Entry 7OS4 (X-ray diffraction, 2.54 A resolution); this record covers chains A and B of the 4 polymer chains in the assembly.

[Chain A (and B)]
Protein: Histone-arginine methyltransferase CARM1
From: Mus musculus
Notes: EC 2.1.1.319; chain B of this document is another copy of the same molecule, construct and numbering; everything in this record applies to it too
Reference sequence: Q9WVG6 (CARM1_MOUSE); residue numbers follow UniProt; this construct covers 130-497
Amino-acid sequence (371 residues; numbered 127 to 497; the number before each row is that of its first residue):
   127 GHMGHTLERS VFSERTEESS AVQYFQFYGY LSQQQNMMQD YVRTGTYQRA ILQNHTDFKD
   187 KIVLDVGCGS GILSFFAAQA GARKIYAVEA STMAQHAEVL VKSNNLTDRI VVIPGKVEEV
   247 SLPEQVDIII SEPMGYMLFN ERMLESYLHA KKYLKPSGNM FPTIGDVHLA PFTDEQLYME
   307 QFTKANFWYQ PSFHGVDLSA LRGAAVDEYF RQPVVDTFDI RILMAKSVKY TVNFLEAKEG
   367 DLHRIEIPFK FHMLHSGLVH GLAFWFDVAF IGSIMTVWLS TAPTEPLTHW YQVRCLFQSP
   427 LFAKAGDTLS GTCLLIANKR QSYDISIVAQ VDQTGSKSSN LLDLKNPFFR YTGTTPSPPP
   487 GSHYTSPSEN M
Disordered / not traced: 127-135, 496-497 (chain B: 127-135, 479-497)
Sequence notes: expression tag (127-129)
UniProt features mapped onto this chain:
  - region: R347 to L380 (Required for nuclear translocation)
  - binding site (S-adenosyl-L-methionine): Q160, R169, G193, E215, E244, S272
  - modified residue: S217 (Phosphoserine)
  - cross-link: K228 (Glycyl lysine isopeptide (Lys-Gly) (interchain with G-Cter in ubiquitin))
  - mutagenesis: Y154 (Y154A/F/R: Loss of S-adenosyl-L-methionine binding. Loss of protein methyltransferase activity), R169 (R169A: Loss of protein methyltransferase activity), Y173 (Y173A: Reduces protein methyltransferase activity), V189 to D191 (Abolishes histone methyltransferase activity and coactivator activity), S217 (S217A: Loss of S-adenosyl-L-methionine binding. Loss of protein methyltransferase activity. Localized in the nucleus; S217C/T: Loss of S-adenosyl-L-methionine binding ...), S229 (S229E: Abolishes dimerization), E267 (E267Q: Abolishes histone methyltransferase activity and reduces coactivator activity)
Small-molecule neighbours: QVR ((2R,3R,4S,5R)-2-(6-aminopurin-9-yl)-5-[(E)-prop-1-enyl]oxolane-3,4-diol): F138, Y150, F151, Y154, Q160, G193, G195, V214, E215, A216, S217, G241, K242, V243, E244, E258, M260, E267, M269, S272

[Chain A / chain B interface]
Residue-residue contacts (79):
  E143(A) with E144(B)
  S145(A) with S145(B); V148(B)
  V148(A) with S145(B); R446(B)
  Q149(A) with Q149(B)
  Q152(A) with R446(B), hydrogen bond; K471(B)
  Y156(A) with E334(B); K471(B); N472(B), hydrogen bond
  L157(A) with W314(B); L327(B), hydrophobic; A330(B); A331(B); E334(B), hydrogen bond (backbone-side chain)
  S158(A) with E334(B), hydrogen bond (backbone-side chain); Y335(B)
  Q160(A) with W314(B)
  Q161(A) with K310(B), hydrogen bond (side chain-backbone); F313(B); W314(B), hydrogen bond; Y335(B), hydrogen bond
  M164(A) with F313(B), hydrophobic; W314(B), hydrophobic; F319(B)
  Q165(A) with F313(B)
  T170(A) with H320(B)
  Q174(A) with H320(B), hydrogen bond (side chain-backbone)
  I198(A) with V322(B), hydrophobic
  F201(A) with V322(B), hydrophobic
  F202(A) with H320(B)
  Q205(A) with H320(B); G321(B); V322(B)
  H222(A) with L327(B); A330(B)
  V225(A) with A326(B), hydrophobic; L327(B), hydrophobic
  L226(A) with D323(B); L324(B), hydrophobic; L327(B), hydrophobic
  S229(A) with A326(B)
  N230(A) with D323(B), hydrogen bond (side chain-backbone)
  K310(A) with Q161(B), hydrogen bond (backbone-side chain)
  F313(A) with Q161(B); Q165(B)
  W314(A) with L157(B), hydrophobic; M164(B), hydrophobic
  F319(A) with M164(B); I198(B), hydrophobic
  H320(A) with Y167(B); T170(B); G171(B); Q174(B), hydrogen bond (backbone-side chain); F202(B); Q205(B), hydrogen bond (backbone-side chain)
  G321(A) with Q205(B)
  V322(A) with I198(B), hydrophobic; F201(B), hydrophobic; Q205(B); N230(B)
  D323(A) with L226(B); N230(B), hydrogen bond (backbone-side chain)
  L324(A) with L226(B), hydrophobic
  A326(A) with V225(B), hydrophobic; S229(B)
  L327(A) with L157(B), hydrophobic; H222(B); L226(B), hydrophobic
  A330(A) with L157(B), hydrophobic
  A331(A) with L157(B)
  E334(A) with Y156(B); L157(B), hydrogen bond (side chain-backbone); S158(B), hydrogen bond (side chain-backbone)
  Y335(A) with S158(B); Q161(B), hydrogen bond
  R446(A) with V148(B)
  N472(A) with Y156(B)
Other interface residues (no listed pair), chain A (42 interface residues in all): G155, K471
Other interface residues (no listed pair), chain B (45 interface residues in all): G155, Q160, S196, D469

[Summary]
42 residues of chain A face 45 of chain B across their interface; the contacts include 16 hydrogen bonds.
Among the polar pairs are Q152(A)-R446(B), Y156(A)-N472(B) and L157(A)-E334(B). Chain A binds compound QVR.
From UniProt: 6 S-adenosyl-L-methionine-binding residues and 9 mutagenesis sites on chain A.
Both chains are Histone-arginine methyltransferase CARM1 (Mus musculus). Entry 7OS4 (Crystal structure of
mouse CARM1 in complex with histone H3_13-31 K18) was determined by X-ray diffraction (same publication as
7OKP).
